Entry 8X8L (electron microscopy, 2.70 A resolution); this record covers chains A and B of the 6 polymer chains in the assembly.

== Chain A ==
Molecule: Guanine nucleotide-binding protein G(i) subunit alpha
From: Homo sapiens
Sequence (360 residues; numbered 2 to 361; the number before each row is that of its first residue):
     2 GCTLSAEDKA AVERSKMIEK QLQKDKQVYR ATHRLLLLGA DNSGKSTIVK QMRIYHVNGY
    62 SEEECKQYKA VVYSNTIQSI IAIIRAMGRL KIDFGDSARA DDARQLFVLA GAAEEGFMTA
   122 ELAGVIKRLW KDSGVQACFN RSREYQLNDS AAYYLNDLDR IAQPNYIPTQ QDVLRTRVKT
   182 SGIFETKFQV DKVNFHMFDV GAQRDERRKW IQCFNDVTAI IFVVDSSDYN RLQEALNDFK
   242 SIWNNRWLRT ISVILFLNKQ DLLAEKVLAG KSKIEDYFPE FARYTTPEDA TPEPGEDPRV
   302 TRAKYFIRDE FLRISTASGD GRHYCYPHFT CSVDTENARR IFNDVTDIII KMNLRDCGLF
Disordered / not traced: 2-3, 56-177

== Chain B ==
Molecule: Guanine nucleotide-binding protein G(I)/G(S)/G(T) subunit beta-1
From: Homo sapiens
UniProt: P62873 (GBB1_HUMAN); residues 7-345 here correspond to UniProt positions 2-340 (UniProt number = residue number - 5)
Sequence (371 residues; row label = number of the first residue in the row):
     1 MGSLLQSELD QLRQEAEQLK NQIRDARKAC ADATLSQITN NIDPVGRIQM RTRRTLRGHL
    61 AKIYAMHWGT DSRLLVSASQ DGKLIIWDSY TTNKVHAIPL RSSWVMTCAY APSGNYVACG
   121 GLDNICSIYN LKTREGNVRV SRELAGHTGY LSCCRFLDDN QIVTSSGDTT CALWDIETGQ
   181 QTTTFTGHTG DVMSLSLAPD TRLFVSGACD ASAKLWDVRE GMCRQTFTGH ESDINAICFF
   241 PNGNAFATGS DDATCRLFDL RADQELMTYS HDNIICGITS VSFSKSGRLL LAGYDDFNCN
   301 VWDALKADRA GVLAGHDNRV SCLGVTDDGM AVATGSWDSF LKIWNGSSGG GGSGGGGSSG
   361 VSGWRLFKKI S
Disordered / not traced: 1-10, 346-371
Differences from the reference sequence: initiating methionine (1); expression tag (2-6, 346-371)
Cystine bridges: Cys126-Cys154
Swiss-Prot annotation at these positions:
  - modified residue: Ser7 (N-acetylserine), His271 (Phosphohistidine)

== How chain A and chain B interact ==
Residue-residue contacts - 61 pairs, chain A then chain B:
  Ala12(A) with Asn93(B)
  Val13(A) with Asn93(B)
  Arg15(A) with Val95(B), hydrogen bond (side chain-backbone); His96(B)
  Ser16(A) with Asn93(B), hydrogen bond; Lys94(B), hydrogen bond (side chain-backbone)
  Ile19(A) with Lys94(B); Ala97(B), hydrophobic
  Glu20(A) with Lys94(B), salt bridge
  Leu23(A) with Gly58(B); Leu60(B); Lys83(B); Ile85(B), hydrophobic; Lys94(B)
  Asp26(A) with Leu60(B); Lys83(B), salt bridge
  Lys27(A) with Leu60(B)
  Tyr30(A) with Ala61(B)
  Thr181(A) with Asn124(B), hydrogen bond (backbone-side chain); Ala145(B), hydrogen bond (side chain-backbone); His147(B)
  Ser182(A) with Asn124(B)
  Gly183(A) with Leu122(B); Asn124(B)
  Ile184(A) with Trp104(B); Leu122(B); Asp123(B)
  Phe199(A) with Trp104(B)
  Ala203(A) with Asn124(B); Thr148(B); Gly149(B)
  Gln204(A) with Thr148(B)
  Arg205(A) with Thr169(B); Thr189(B); Asp191(B), salt bridge
  Glu207(A) with Asp191(B)
  Arg209(A) with Cys209(B); Asp233(B), salt bridge
  Lys210(A) with Tyr150(B); Met193(B); Cys209(B); Asp233(B), salt bridge; Asn235(B), hydrogen bond; Asp251(B), salt bridge
  Trp211(A) with Leu122(B), hydrophobic; Tyr150(B)
  Gln213(A) with Arg319(B), hydrogen bond
  Cys214(A) with Lys62(B), hydrogen bond (backbone-side chain); Tyr64(B), hydrogen bond; Gln80(B), hydrogen bond; Trp104(B); Met106(B), hydrophobic; Leu122(B), hydrophobic
  Phe215(A) with Trp104(B), hydrophobic; Leu122(B), hydrophobic
  Asn216(A) with Trp337(B)
  Asp217(A) with Lys62(B), salt bridge
  Val218(A) with Trp104(B), hydrophobic
  Arg247(A) with Asp295(B), salt bridge
  Trp248(A) with Arg319(B); Trp337(B), hydrophobic
Other interface residues (no listed pair), chain A (32 interface residues in all): Arg178, Val179
Other interface residues (no listed pair), chain B (40 interface residues in all): Asp81, Arg101, Ser103, Ile125, Gly167, Gly190

== Summary ==
Chain A and chain B form an interface of 32 and 40 residues respectively, with 10 hydrogen bonds and 8 salt
bridges. Polar pairs include Glu20(A)-Lys94(B), Asp26(A)-Lys83(B) and Arg205(A)-Asp191(B).
Chain A is Guanine nucleotide-binding protein G(i) subunit alpha and chain B is Guanine nucleotide-binding
protein G(I)/G(S)/G(T) subunit beta-1, both from Homo sapiens; the structure, Cryo-EM structure of the
cortistatin 17-bound Somatostatin receptor 5-Gi protein complex, was determined by electron microscopy (same
publication as 8X8N).
